PDB entry 5E83 | X-ray diffraction, 1.80 A resolution | chains A and C of the 4 polymer chains in the assembly

# Chain A (and C)
Name: Hemoglobin subunit alpha
From: Homo sapiens
Notes: chain C of this document is another copy of the same molecule, construct and numbering; everything in this record applies to it too
Reference sequence: P69905 (HBA_HUMAN); residues 1-141 here correspond to UniProt positions 2-142 (UniProt number = residue number + 1)
Amino-acid sequence (141 residues; each row starts with the number of its first residue):
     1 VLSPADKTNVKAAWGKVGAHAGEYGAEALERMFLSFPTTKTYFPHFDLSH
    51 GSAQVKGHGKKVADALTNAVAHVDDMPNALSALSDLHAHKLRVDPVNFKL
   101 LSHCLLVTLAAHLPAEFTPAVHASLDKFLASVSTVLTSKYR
Covalent attachments: compound 5L7 linked to Val1
Bound ions: heme Fe near His87 (its only coordinating residue here)
Ligand contacts:
  - 5L7 (2-methyl-3-({2-[1-(propan-2-yl)-1H-pyrazol-5-yl]pyridin-3-yl}methoxy)phenol): Leu2, Met76, Pro77, Lys127, Ala130, Ser131, Thr134, Val135, Ser138
  - carbon monoxide (CMO): Leu29, Phe43, His58, Val62, His87
  - heme (HEM): Met32, Thr39, Tyr42, Phe43, His45, Phe46, His58, Lys61, Val62, Ala65, Leu66, Leu83, Leu86, His87, Leu91, Val93, Asn97, Phe98, Leu101, Val132, Leu136
Curated features (UniProtKB/Swiss-Prot):
  - binding site (O2): His58
  - binding site (heme b): His87
  - site: Thr8, Asn9 (Microbial infection: Cleavage), Lys11 (Not glycated), Ala13, Trp14 (Microbial infection: Cleavage), Tyr24, Gly25 (Microbial infection: Cleavage), Leu29, Glu30 (Microbial infection: Cleavage), His45, Phe46 (Microbial infection: Cleavage), Asp47, Leu48 (Microbial infection: Cleavage), Ser52, Ala53 (Microbial infection: Cleavage), Val55, Lys56 (Microbial infection: Cleavage), Lys56 (Not glycated), Gly59, Lys60 (Microbial infection: Cleavage), Lys60 (Not glycated), Lys90 (Not glycated), Leu91, Arg92 (Microbial infection: Cleavage), Lys99 (Not glycated), Leu106, Val107 (Microbial infection: Cleavage), Thr108, Leu109 (Microbial infection: Cleavage), Val121, His122 (Microbial infection: Cleavage), Ser133, Thr134 (Microbial infection: Cleavage)
  - modified residue: Ser3 (Phosphoserine), Lys7 (N6-succinyllysine), Thr8 (Phosphothreonine), Lys11 (N6-succinyllysine), Lys16 (N6-acetyllysine), Tyr24 (Phosphotyrosine), Ser35 (Phosphoserine), Lys40 (N6-succinyllysine), Ser49 (Phosphoserine), Ser102 (Phosphoserine), Thr108 (Phosphothreonine), Ser124 (Phosphoserine), Ser131 (Phosphoserine), Thr134 (Phosphothreonine), Thr137 (Phosphothreonine), Ser138 (Phosphoserine)
  - glycosylation (N-linked (Glc) (glycation) lysine): Lys7, Lys16, Lys40, Lys61

# Chain A / chain C interface
Contacting residue pairs (14):
  Val1(A) - Pro77(C)  hydrophobic
  Val1(A) - Ser138(C)  hydrogen bond (backbone-side chain)
  Val1(A) - Tyr140(C)  hydrophobic
  Leu2(A) - Tyr140(C)
  Ser3(A) - Tyr140(C)
  Pro4(A) - Tyr140(C)
  Lys127(A) - Ser138(C)
  Lys127(A) - Lys139(C)  hydrogen bond (side chain-backbone)
  Ser138(A) - Val1(C)
  Lys139(A) - Lys127(C)  hydrogen bond (backbone-side chain)
  Tyr140(A) - Val1(C)  hydrophobic
  Tyr140(A) - Leu2(C)
  Tyr140(A) - Ser3(C)
  Tyr140(A) - Pro4(C)
Other interface residues (no listed pair), chain A (13 interface residues in all): Asp6, Pro77, Thr134, Val135, Arg141
Other interface residues (no listed pair), chain C (13 interface residues in all): Asp6, Thr134, Val135, Arg141

# In short
The chain A/chain C interface involves 13 residues from each chain, with 3 hydrogen bonds. Polar pairs include
Val1(A)-Ser138(C) and Lys127(A)-Lys139(C). Chain A binds heme and carbon monoxide. Compound 5L7 is covalently
linked to Val1(A).
Both chains are Hemoglobin subunit alpha (Homo sapiens). Entry 5E83 (Crystal structure of carbonmonoxy
hemoglobin S (LIGANDED sickle cell hemoglobin) complexed with GBT440, co-crystallization experiment) was
determined by X-ray diffraction.
